7FN4 - chains A and B; structure by X-ray diffraction, 1.72 A resolution.

# Chain A
Protein: Pre-mRNA-splicing factor 8
From: Saccharomyces cerevisiae S288C
UniProt: P33334 (PRP8_YEAST); residues 1836-2090 here = UniProt positions 1836-2090
Amino-acid sequence (258 residues; each row starts with the number of its first residue):
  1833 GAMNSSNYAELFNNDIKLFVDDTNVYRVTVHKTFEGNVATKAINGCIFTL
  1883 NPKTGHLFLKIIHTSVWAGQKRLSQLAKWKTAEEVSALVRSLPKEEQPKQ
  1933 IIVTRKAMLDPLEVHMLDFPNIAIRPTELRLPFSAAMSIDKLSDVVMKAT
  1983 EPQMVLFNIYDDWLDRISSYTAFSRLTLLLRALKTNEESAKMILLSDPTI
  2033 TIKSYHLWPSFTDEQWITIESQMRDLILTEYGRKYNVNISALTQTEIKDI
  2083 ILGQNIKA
Disordered / not traced: 2070-2090
Sequence notes: expression tag (1833-1835)
UniProt features mapped onto this chain:
  - mutagenesis: Asp1853 (D1853A: Alters protein folding. Severely impaired growth. Strongly reduced growth at 35 degrees Celsius; when associated with A-1854; D1853N: Reduced growth at 30 degrees Celsius ...), Asp1854 (D1854A: Reduced growth at 30 degrees Celsius. Strongly reduced growth at 16 degrees Celsius. Strongly reduced growth at 35 degrees Celsius; when associated with A-1853 ...), Thr1855 (T1855A: Reduced growth at 30 degrees Celsius. Strongly reduced growth at 16 degrees Celsius), Thr1936 (T1936A: Reduced growth at 30 degrees Celsius. Strongly reduced growth at 16 degrees Celsius), Arg1937 (R1937K: Severely impaired growth. Reduced growth at 30 degrees Celsius. Strongly reduced growth at 16 degrees Celsius)
Ligand contacts: ethyl pyridin-3-ylcarbamate (VPK): Ile1879, Lys1892, Ile1893, Ile1894, Glu1916, Ala1919, Leu1920, Ser1923, Pro1984, Gln1985, Met1986

# Chain B
Protein: A1 cistron-splicing factor AAR2
From: Saccharomyces cerevisiae S288C
UniProt: P32357 (AAR2_YEAST); aligned to UniProt positions 1-317 over residues 1-317
Amino-acid sequence (308 residues; numbered -3 to 317; 13 numbers in that range are skipped by the numbering (no residue carries them; nothing is unmodelled there); the number before each row is that of its first residue; numbers below 1 keep their minus sign (Gly-3 is residue -3)):
    -3 GAMAMNTVPFTSAPIEVTIGIDQYSFNVKENQPFHGIKDIPIGHVHVIHF
    47 QHADNSSMRYGYWFDCRMGNFYIQYDPKDGLYKMMEERDGAKFENIVHNF
    97 KERQMMVSYPKIDEDDTWYNLTEFVQMDKIRKIVRKDENQFSYVDSSMTT
   147 VQENEL
   166 SSSSSDPAHSLNYTVINFKSREAIRPGHEMEDFLDKSYYLNTVMLQGIFK
   216 NSSNYFGELQFAFLNAMFFGNYGSSLQWHAMIELICSSATVPKHMLDKLD
   266 EILYYQIKTLPEQYSDILLNERVWNICLYSSFQKNSLHNTEKIMENKYPE
   316 LL
Disordered / not traced: -3 to 0, 166-169
Sequence notes: expression tag (-3 to 0); conflict Ser166 (Leu153 in P32357), Ser167 (Lys154 in P32357), Ser170 (Asp in P32357)
UniProt features mapped onto this chain:
  - region: Leu261 to Ile282 (Leucine-zipper)
  - modified residue: Ser253 (Phosphoserine), Thr274 (Phosphothreonine)
Ligand contacts: ethyl pyridin-3-ylcarbamate (VPK): Phe120, Val121, Gln122, Lys125, Ile126, Ile129, Thr179, Phe214, Asn219, Gly222, Glu223, Phe226

# Chain A / chain B interface
Contacting residue pairs (18; chain A residue first):
  Gln1907(A) with Met195(B); Leu199(B)
  Leu1908(A) with Met195(B), hydrophobic
  Trp1911(A) with Glu194(B); Met195(B), hydrophobic; Phe198(B), hydrophobic
  Asp1942(A) with Lys184(B), salt bridge; Phe198(B)
  Glu1945(A) with Lys184(B), salt bridge
  Val1946(A) with Ile189(B), hydrophobic; Glu194(B); Phe198(B), hydrophobic
  His1947(A) with Glu194(B), salt bridge
  Leu1949(A) with Lys184(B); Ser185(B); Arg186(B); Ile189(B), hydrophobic
  Asp1950(A) with Arg186(B), salt bridge

# Summary
The interface between chain A and chain B involves 9 residues on one side and 8 on the other; the contacts
include 4 salt bridges. Polar contacts include Asp1942(A)-Lys184(B), Glu1945(A)-Lys184(B) and
His1947(A)-Glu194(B). Chain A binds ethyl pyridin-3-ylcarbamate. Bound to chain B: ethyl
pyridin-3-ylcarbamate.
Chain A is Pre-mRNA-splicing factor 8 and chain B is A1 cistron-splicing factor AAR2, both from Saccharomyces
cerevisiae S288C; the structure, PanDDA analysis group deposition -- Aar2/RNaseH in complex with fragment
P06G11 from the F2X-Universal Library, was determined by X-ray diffraction together with 5ST0, 5ST1, 5ST2,
5ST3, 5ST4, 5ST5 and 248 further entries from the same study.
